PDB entry 8Q3B | electron microscopy, 2.69 A resolution | chains A and B of the 8 polymer chains in the assembly

Chain A:
Name: DNA-directed RNA polymerase RPB1 homolog
Organism: African swine fever virus BA71V
Notes: EC 2.7.7.6
Reference sequence: P42486 (RPB1_ASFB7); residue numbers follow UniProt; this construct covers 1-1450
Chain sequence (1450 residues; row label = number of the first residue in the row):
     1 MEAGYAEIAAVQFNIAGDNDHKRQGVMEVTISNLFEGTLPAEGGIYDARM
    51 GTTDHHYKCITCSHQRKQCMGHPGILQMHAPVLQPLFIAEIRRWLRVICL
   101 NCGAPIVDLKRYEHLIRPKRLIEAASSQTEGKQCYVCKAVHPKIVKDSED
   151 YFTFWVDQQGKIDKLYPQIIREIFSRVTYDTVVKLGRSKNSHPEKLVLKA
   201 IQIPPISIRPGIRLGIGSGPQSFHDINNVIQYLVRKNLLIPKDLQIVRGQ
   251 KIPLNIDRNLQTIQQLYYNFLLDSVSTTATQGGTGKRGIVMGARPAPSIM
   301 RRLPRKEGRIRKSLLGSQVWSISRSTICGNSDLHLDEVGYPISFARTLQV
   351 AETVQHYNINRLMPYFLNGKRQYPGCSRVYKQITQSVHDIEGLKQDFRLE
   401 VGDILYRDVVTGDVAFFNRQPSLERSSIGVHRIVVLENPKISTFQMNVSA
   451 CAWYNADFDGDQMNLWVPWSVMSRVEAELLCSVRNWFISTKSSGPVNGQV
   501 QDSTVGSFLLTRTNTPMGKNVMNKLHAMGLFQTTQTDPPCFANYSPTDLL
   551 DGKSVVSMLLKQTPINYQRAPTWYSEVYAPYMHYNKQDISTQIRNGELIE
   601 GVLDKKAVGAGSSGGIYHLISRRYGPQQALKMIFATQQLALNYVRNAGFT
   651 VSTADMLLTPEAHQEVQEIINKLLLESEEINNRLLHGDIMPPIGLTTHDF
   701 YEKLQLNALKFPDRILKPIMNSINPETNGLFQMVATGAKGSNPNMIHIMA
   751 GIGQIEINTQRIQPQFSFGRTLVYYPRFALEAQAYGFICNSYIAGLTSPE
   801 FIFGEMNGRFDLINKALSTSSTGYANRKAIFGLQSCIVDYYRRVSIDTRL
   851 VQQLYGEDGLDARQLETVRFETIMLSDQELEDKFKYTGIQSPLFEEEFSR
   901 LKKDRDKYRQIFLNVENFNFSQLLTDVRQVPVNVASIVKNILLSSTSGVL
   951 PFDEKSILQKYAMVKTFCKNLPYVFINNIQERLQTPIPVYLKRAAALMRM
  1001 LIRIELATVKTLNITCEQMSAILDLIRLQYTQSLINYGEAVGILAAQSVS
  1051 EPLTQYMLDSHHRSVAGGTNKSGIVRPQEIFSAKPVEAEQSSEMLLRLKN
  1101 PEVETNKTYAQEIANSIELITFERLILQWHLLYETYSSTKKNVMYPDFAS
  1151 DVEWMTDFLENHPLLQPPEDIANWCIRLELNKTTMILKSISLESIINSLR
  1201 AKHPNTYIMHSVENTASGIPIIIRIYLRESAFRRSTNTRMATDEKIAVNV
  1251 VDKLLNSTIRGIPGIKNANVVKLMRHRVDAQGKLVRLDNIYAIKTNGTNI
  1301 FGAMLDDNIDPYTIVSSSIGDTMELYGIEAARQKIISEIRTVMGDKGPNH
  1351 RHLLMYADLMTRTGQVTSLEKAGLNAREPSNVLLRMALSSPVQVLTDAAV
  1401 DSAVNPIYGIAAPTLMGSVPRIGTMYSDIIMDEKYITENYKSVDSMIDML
Unresolved in the structure: 216-221, 278-293, 1446-1450
Bound ions: Zn2+ site 1: Cys59, Cys62, His72; Zn2+ site 2: Cys99, Cys102, Cys134, Cys137; Mg2+: Asp457, Asp459, Asp461
What the authors report for this chain:
  - Mg2+ coordination: Asp457, Asp459, Asp461
  - catalytic residues: Asp457, Asp459, Asp461
  - conformationally variable residues (domain motion): Leu254

Chain B:
Name: DNA-directed RNA polymerase RPB2 homolog
Organism: African swine fever virus BA71V
Reference sequence: P42487 (RPB2_ASFB7); residue numbers follow UniProt; this construct covers 1-1242
Chain sequence (1243 residues; each row starts with the number of its first residue; numbering starts at 0):
     0 GMEPLRPQITYGPIETVDNEELTEADMLSFISAAVNSTGLIGYNIKSFDD
    50 LMDNGIPQIVKQMFNVDITYKDQRDHTEIDKLRESVQIQFNFTDVNIERP
   100 QHRNYSQGNKINLLPNKARLCGLSYSGPVNLAAEVILTAHYSNGRQEVKR
   150 ASIPPFQVSTFPIMRGSNRCHTHHLSKTAKKEIGEDPNEPGGYFIARGGE
   200 WVVDLLENIRFNTLHIHYHTMQQGNNEIIRGEFISQPGGAFENSSQIIIR
   250 YMTTGAITIEINSTKFSKLRIPWYLIFRMFGMTGDDSIIEQVVFDLESNS
   300 PVNTFMIEILEKSIHVLDPIFQPVQHEPNREKIIQFLSEKVSKFVSNPSA
   350 YKSDENAVQYLNERQLTILDKILLPHMGQTADTRVRKLRFLGLLIHKILL
   400 VIMNVFPPTDRDSYRTKRVHGSGVSLAKAFKAIFNTSVIAPIINGFKELL
   450 KQTAFEELTQRNIIEAFSAALSKNTASDLNRSMEQSIISGNKTIMVRQRP
   500 IVNRVSTQSLERKNLLNTISALRTVNTHNTTNASKQTERADMMRRVHASY
   550 PGYICVAQSADTGEKVGMSKQLAITANVCTAGEVLSLKQRLLSDPAIQQL
   600 ADVSNKDIVRKGLARVFINGEWIGCCTNAFELAQRYRMFRREGKIVHPHT
   650 TIYWDSMVDEVEFWLDVGRLTRPLLIVDNNIEKYNQACYKAAEARKKGDK
   700 DWEKHKIPFIQNTRFTSQMAKDILAGTLTLEDLVAQGICEFITPEEAENC
   750 LVAFSIIELRKHKHDVTRRFTHVDVPQAILGLAALVSPYANCTQPARVTY
   800 ETNQGRQTGGWYCFSWPYRVDMNRFFQFYNEMPLVKTIAHNYVIPNGLNT
   850 IVAYMIYGGYNQEDSVIVSQSFIDRGGFAGTFYREEKVELESDIESFGKP
   900 DPLITKNLKPGANYEKLVDGFVPVGTVVKKGDIIIGKVAKIRGEKDELNK
   950 YIDRSVMYGFDEPAVVDAVMRPHGPNDEIFGLMRLRYERNLNIGDKMSSR
  1000 SGNKGIAALALPTSDMPFTEDGLQPDLIVNPHSHPSRMTNGQMIETTVGL
  1050 ANALQGVVTDGTAFLPINVQLLSERLAQEGLRFNGCQKMFNGQTGEYFDA
  1100 AIFIGPTYHQRLQKFVLDDRYAVASYGPTDALTGQPLDGKRSHGGLRLGE
  1150 MEHWVLTAQGAMQTIIEKSHDDSDGCISYICRNCGEPAIYNASHPIYKCM
  1200 NCDVQADIGMVDSRRSSIVFQHEMRAANVNITSVLSPRVFQPA
Unresolved in the structure: 0-7, 65-82, 141-148, 344-351, 451-474, 493-512, 805-821, 889-909, 937-951
Construct notes: expression tag (0)
Bound ions: Zn2+: Cys1180, Cys1183, Cys1198, Cys1201

Interface between chain A and chain B:
Contacting residue pairs (380):
  Met1(A) with Tyr1189(B), hydrogen bond (backbone-side chain); Tyr1196(B), hydrophobic
  Glu2(A) with Tyr1189(B)
  Ala3(A) with Tyr1178(B), hydrophobic; Tyr1189(B); Ile1207(B); Met1209(B)
  Gly4(A) with Ile1207(B); Gly1208(B); Met1209(B), hydrogen bond (backbone-backbone)
  Tyr5(A) with Met1209(B)
  Ala6(A) with Arg1181(B); Met1209(B), hydrogen bond (backbone-backbone); Val1210(B); Leu1234(B), hydrophobic
  Glu7(A) with Leu1234(B); Ser1235(B), hydrogen bond (backbone-backbone)
  Ile8(A) with Ile1179(B), hydrophobic; Ser1232(B); Val1233(B); Leu1234(B), hydrophobic
  Ala9(A) with Val1233(B), hydrogen bond (backbone-backbone); Ser1235(B)
  Ala10(A) with Thr1231(B); Ser1232(B); Val1233(B), hydrogen bond (backbone-backbone)
  Val11(A) with Ile1230(B), hydrophobic; Thr1231(B)
  Gln12(A) with Asn1229(B); Ile1230(B); Thr1231(B), hydrogen bond (backbone-backbone); Val1233(B)
  Phe13(A) with Asn1229(B); Ile1230(B), hydrophobic
  Asn14(A) with Asn1227(B); Val1228(B); Asn1229(B), hydrogen bond (backbone-backbone)
  Ile15(A) with Asn1227(B)
  Ala16(A) with Asn1227(B), hydrogen bond (backbone-backbone)
  His21(A) with Asn1227(B), hydrogen bond
  Arg23(A) with Met1199(B); Asn1200(B), hydrogen bond (side chain-backbone)
  Gln24(A) with Glu1185(B); Met1199(B); Asn1200(B); Asn1229(B)
  Gly25(A) with Met1199(B)
  Thr61(A) with Ile1188(B); Ile1195(B)
  Cys62(A) with Ile1188(B), hydrophobic; Asn1190(B), hydrogen bond (backbone-side chain); Ile1195(B)
  Ser63(A) with Asn1190(B), hydrogen bond (backbone-side chain); His1193(B); Ile1195(B)
  His64(A) with Tyr1189(B), hydrogen bond (side chain-backbone); Asn1190(B), hydrogen bond
  Arg66(A) with Ala1130(B), hydrogen bond (side chain-backbone); Arg1214(B), hydrogen bond (backbone-side chain)
  Cys69(A) with Arg1214(B), hydrogen bond (backbone-side chain)
  Met70(A) with Cys1175(B), hydrophobic; Arg1214(B), hydrogen bond; Ile1217(B), hydrophobic; His1221(B), hydrogen bond (backbone-side chain)
  Gly71(A) with His1221(B), hydrogen bond (backbone-side chain)
  His72(A) with Ile1188(B)
  Gln84(A) with Asn1227(B), hydrogen bond
  Leu86(A) with Ala1226(B), hydrophobic
  Phe87(A) with Asn1227(B)
  Leu198(A) with Asn1227(B)
  Gln202(A) with Arg1224(B); Ala1225(B)
  Pro204(A) with Ala1225(B), hydrophobic
  Pro205(A) with His1221(B)
  Ser207(A) with Leu1131(B); His1221(B)
  Ile208(A) with Leu1131(B); His1221(B)
  Pro210(A) with Ala1130(B); Leu1131(B)
  Tyr267(A) with Asn1227(B), hydrogen bond
  Leu271(A) with Ala1225(B); Ala1226(B), hydrophobic; Asn1227(B)
  Ile299(A) with Glu1222(B)
  Met300(A) with Ala1226(B), hydrophobic
  Arg302(A) with Glu1222(B), salt bridge
  Leu303(A) with Phe1219(B), hydrophobic; Glu1222(B)
  Arg309(A) with Leu1131(B); Thr1132(B); Val1218(B); Glu1222(B), salt bridge
  Arg311(A) with Arg1146(B); Glu1149(B), salt bridge
  Lys312(A) with Arg1146(B), hydrogen bond (backbone-side chain)
  Ser313(A) with Thr1132(B); Gln1134(B), hydrogen bond (backbone-side chain); Arg1213(B), hydrogen bond (backbone-side chain); Ser1215(B)
  Leu314(A) with Arg1213(B), hydrogen bond (backbone-side chain); Ser1215(B); Ser1216(B); Phe1219(B), hydrophobic
  Leu315(A) with Arg1146(B)
  Gly316(A) with Arg1146(B); Leu1147(B); Gly1148(B); His1152(B); Arg1213(B)
  Ser317(A) with Gln1134(B); Leu1145(B); Arg1146(B); Leu1147(B), hydrogen bond (backbone-backbone); His1152(B); Ser1168(B); Ser1172(B); Arg1213(B)
  Gln318(A) with Gln1134(B), hydrogen bond (backbone-side chain); Pro1135(B); Leu1136(B); Asp1137(B); Gly1138(B); Gly1144(B); Leu1145(B); Arg1146(B); Ser1172(B), hydrogen bond (backbone-side chain)
  Val319(A) with Gly1144(B); Leu1145(B), hydrogen bond (backbone-backbone); Lys1167(B)
  Trp320(A) with Val1122(B), hydrophobic; Ala1123(B); Ser1124(B), hydrogen bond (side chain-backbone); Gly1126(B); Pro1127(B); Thr1128(B); Pro1135(B); His1142(B); Gly1143(B); Gly1144(B); Lys1167(B), hydrogen bond (backbone-side chain); Asp1171(B)
  Ser321(A) with Val1122(B), hydrogen bond (backbone-backbone); Ala1123(B), hydrogen bond (backbone-backbone); Ser1124(B); Lys1167(B), hydrogen bond (backbone-side chain); Asp1171(B)
  Ile322(A) with Ala1121(B); Val1122(B), hydrogen bond (backbone-backbone); Leu1145(B), hydrophobic
  Ser323(A) with Tyr1120(B); Ala1121(B); Leu1145(B)
  Arg324(A) with Arg1119(B); Tyr1120(B), hydrogen bond (backbone-backbone); Leu1145(B)
  Thr326(A) with Ile1005(B)
  Cys328(A) with Ala1007(B)
  Asn330(A) with Tyr859(B)
  Ser331(A) with Gly857(B), hydrogen bond (side chain-backbone); Gly858(B), hydrogen bond (side chain-backbone); Tyr859(B)
  Asp332(A) with Tyr859(B), hydrogen bond
  Ser343(A) with Arg1119(B)
  Phe344(A) with Arg1119(B); Tyr1120(B); Ala1121(B), hydrophobic
  Thr347(A) with Ala1121(B)
  Leu348(A) with Val1122(B)
  Arg378(A) with Ser1124(B), hydrogen bond; Tyr1125(B)
  Phe416(A) with Thr1163(B)
  Asn418(A) with Glu1151(B)
  Gln420(A) with Arg1146(B); Glu1151(B), hydrogen bond
  Pro421(A) with Met1150(B), hydrophobic
  Ser422(A) with Met1150(B); Glu1151(B), hydrogen bond; Val1154(B)
  Glu424(A) with Val1154(B)
  Arg425(A) with Val1154(B); Ala1157(B), hydrogen bond (side chain-backbone); Gln1158(B), hydrogen bond (backbone-side chain)
  Ile428(A) with Glu1151(B); Val1154(B), hydrophobic; Leu1155(B), hydrophobic; Gln1158(B), hydrogen bond (backbone-side chain)
  Ile441(A) with Ile992(B), hydrophobic
  Ser442(A) with Val1115(B); Arg1119(B)
  Thr443(A) with Ile992(B); Gly993(B); Val1115(B)
  Val448(A) with Gln861(B); Glu862(B)
  Phe458(A) with Gln861(B); Glu862(B), hydrogen bond (backbone-backbone); Asp863(B); Ser864(B); Ile1005(B)
  Asp459(A) with Asp863(B); Lys995(B), hydrogen bond (backbone-side chain); Ile1005(B)
  Gly460(A) with Ile1005(B)
  Gln462(A) with Asp1118(B)
  Trp466(A) with Leu1147(B), hydrophobic; Lys1167(B)
  Pro468(A) with Glu1166(B)
  Trp469(A) with Glu1166(B), hydrogen bond (backbone-side chain); Asp1170(B); Asp1171(B), hydrogen bond
  Ser470(A) with Glu1166(B), hydrogen bond
  Met472(A) with Gln1162(B)
  Ser473(A) with Thr1163(B), hydrogen bond; Glu1166(B), hydrogen bond
  Glu476(A) with Ala1160(B); Met1161(B), hydrogen bond (side chain-backbone); Gln1162(B), hydrogen bond (side chain-backbone); Thr1163(B), hydrogen bond
  Leu480(A) with Gln1158(B); Gly1159(B)
  Cys481(A) with Gln1158(B), hydrogen bond; Ala1160(B), hydrophobic
  Trp486(A) with Gln1158(B)
  Val500(A) with Gln861(B); Glu862(B)
  Gln501(A) with Gln861(B); Glu862(B), hydrogen bond (side chain-backbone); His1031(B)
  Asp502(A) with Ile855(B); Gln861(B); Asn1029(B), hydrogen bond; His1031(B), salt bridge
  Val505(A) with His1031(B)
  His526(A) with Glu1095(B), salt bridge
  Leu641(A) with Gly857(B); Gly858(B)
  Val644(A) with Ile855(B), hydrophobic
  Arg645(A) with Gly857(B); Asn1090(B); Gln1092(B); Phe1097(B)
  Asn646(A) with Glu1095(B), hydrogen bond; Tyr1096(B); Phe1097(B); Asp1098(B), hydrogen bond (backbone-backbone)
  Gly648(A) with Phe1097(B); Asp1098(B); Ala1099(B)
  Phe649(A) with Tyr853(B); Met854(B); Ile855(B), hydrogen bond (backbone-backbone); Pro1030(B), hydrophobic
  Thr650(A) with Tyr853(B), hydrogen bond (side chain-backbone); Ala1100(B); Ile1101(B); Phe1102(B), hydrogen bond (side chain-backbone)
  Val651(A) with Pro1030(B), hydrophobic; Phe1102(B)
  Ser652(A) with Asn1083(B), hydrogen bond (side chain-backbone); Cys1085(B); Phe1102(B)
  Thr653(A) with Thr1046(B); Val1068(B)
  Ala654(A) with Asn1083(B)
  Met656(A) with His1033(B), hydrogen bond; Asn1039(B)
  Leu657(A) with Val1068(B), hydrophobic; Gln1069(B); Phe1082(B), hydrophobic
  Leu730(A) with His1033(B)
  Met733(A) with Pro1030(B); His1031(B); Pro1034(B), hydrophobic
  Ala738(A) with His1031(B)
  Lys739(A) with His1031(B); Pro1034(B); Ser1035(B)
  Asn744(A) with Pro1034(B)
  Ile748(A) with Asn1039(B)
  Phe766(A) with Ala547(B); Ala746(B); Glu747(B)
  Ser767(A) with Glu747(B), hydrogen bond
  Arg770(A) with Glu747(B), hydrogen bond (side chain-backbone); Cys749(B), hydrogen bond (side chain-backbone); Leu750(B)
  Thr771(A) with Ala547(B)
  Leu772(A) with Ala547(B)
  Val773(A) with Ala746(B); Cys749(B); Leu750(B); Val751(B), hydrogen bond (backbone-backbone)
  Tyr774(A) with Val751(B); Phe753(B), hydrophobic; Asp773(B), hydrogen bond; Ile778(B)
  Tyr775(A) with Leu750(B)
  Pro776(A) with Leu750(B); Arg767(B)
  Glu781(A) with Arg767(B), salt bridge
  Tyr792(A) with Cys791(B), hydrogen bond (backbone-side chain); Gln793(B); Met1037(B), hydrophobic; Asn1039(B)
  Ile793(A) with Cys791(B); Asn1039(B); Val1068(B), hydrophobic
  Ala794(A) with Ile1066(B)
  Leu796(A) with Asn790(B), hydrogen bond (backbone-backbone); Phe1063(B)
  Thr797(A) with Phe1063(B)
  Ser798(A) with Pro775(B)
  Pro799(A) with Phe753(B)
  Phe801(A) with Val555(B), hydrophobic; Leu779(B), hydrophobic; Ala789(B); Asn790(B); Pro794(B), hydrophobic; Phe1063(B), hydrophobic
  Ile802(A) with Pro550(B), hydrophobic; Ile778(B), hydrophobic
  Gly804(A) with Gln793(B); Arg796(B)
  Glu805(A) with Val555(B); Ala556(B); Pro794(B)
  Met806(A) with Val545(B)
  Asn807(A) with Arg796(B)
  Gly808(A) with Ala795(B); Arg796(B)
  Arg809(A) with Arg543(B), hydrogen bond (side chain-backbone); Val545(B)
  Phe810(A) with Arg544(B)
  Asp811(A) with Arg796(B), salt bridge; Tyr799(B)
  Leu812(A) with Gln557(B); Ala795(B); Thr798(B); Tyr799(B), hydrophobic; Asn802(B)
  Ile813(A) with Asp540(B); Arg543(B); Arg544(B)
  Lys815(A) with Tyr799(B), hydrogen bond (side chain-backbone)
  Ala816(A) with Asp540(B)
  Leu817(A) with Glu537(B); Asp540(B)
  Arg827(A) with Glu1149(B), salt bridge; Trp1153(B)
  Ile830(A) with Trp1153(B)
  Phe831(A) with Glu1149(B); Trp1153(B), hydrophobic
  Glu1039(A) with Ala1157(B)
  Ile1043(A) with Trp1153(B); Thr1156(B)
  Leu1044(A) with Ala1157(B), hydrophobic
  Gln1047(A) with Val1154(B)
  Met1386(A) with Phe1219(B), hydrophobic
  Leu1395(A) with Met1223(B), hydrophobic; Val1228(B), hydrophobic
  Ala1399(A) with Val1228(B), hydrophobic
  Ile1410(A) with Thr1156(B)
  Leu1415(A) with Ser1216(B), hydrogen bond (backbone-side chain)
  Met1416(A) with Ser1212(B), hydrogen bond (backbone-side chain); Ser1216(B), hydrogen bond (backbone-side chain); Gln1220(B)
  Gly1417(A) with His1169(B), hydrogen bond (backbone-side chain); Asp1211(B); Ser1212(B); Arg1213(B); Ser1216(B), hydrogen bond (backbone-side chain)
  Val1419(A) with Met1161(B), hydrophobic; Ile1165(B), hydrophobic
  Ile1422(A) with Thr1156(B); Met1161(B)
  Thr1424(A) with Gly1159(B), hydrogen bond (side chain-backbone); Met1161(B)
  Met1425(A) with Met1161(B), hydrophobic; Ile1165(B), hydrophobic
Interface residues without a listed pair, chain A (200 interface residues in all): Val26, Gln68, Pro85, Ile310, Ser325, Gly329, Leu423, Ser427, Lys440, Gln445, Asp457, Asn464, Ser503, Gln637, Ala647, Leu658, Gly740, Ile757, Asn758, Gln765, Phe768, Arg777, Gly795, Ser820, Ala1040, Leu1058, Leu1383, Ser1418, Pro1420, Gly1423
Interface residues without a listed pair, chain B (184 interface residues in all): Thr536, Met541, His546, Ser548, Cys554, Met656, Arg671, Ala752, Thr792, Gln869, Asn991, Gly1004, Met1042, Ile1043, Ser1072, Leu1116, Asp1129, Gly1133, Ile1164, Ile1176

Summary:
The interface between chain A and chain B involves 200 residues on one side and 184 on the other; the contacts
include 82 hydrogen bonds and 8 salt bridges. Polar contacts include Arg302(A)-Glu1222(B),
Arg309(A)-Glu1222(B) and Arg311(A)-Glu1149(B). From the paper: catalytic residues Asp457(A), Asp459(A) and
Asp461(A); Mg2+ coordination by Asp457(A), Asp459(A) and Asp461(A).
Chain A is DNA-directed RNA polymerase RPB1 homolog and chain B is DNA-directed RNA polymerase RPB2 homolog,
both from African swine fever virus BA71V; the structure, The closed state of the ASFV apo-RNA polymerase, was
determined by electron microscopy together with 8Q3K from the same study.
